1B21 - chain A; structure by X-ray diffraction, 2.00 A resolution.

[Chain A]
Protein: Protein (barnase)
Source organism: Bacillus amyloliquefaciens
Notes: EC 3.1.27.3
UniProt: P00648 (RNBR_BACAM); residues 1-110 here correspond to UniProt positions 48-157 (UniProt number = residue number + 47)
Sequence (110 residues; numbered 1 to 110; the number before each row is that of its first residue):
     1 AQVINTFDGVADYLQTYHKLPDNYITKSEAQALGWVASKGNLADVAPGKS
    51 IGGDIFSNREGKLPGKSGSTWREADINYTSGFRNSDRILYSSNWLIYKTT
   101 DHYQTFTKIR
Not modelled in the structure: 1
Construct notes: engineered mutation Ser-69 (Arg116 in P00648), Asn-93 (Asp140 in P00648)
Swiss-Prot annotation at these positions:
  - active site: Glu-73 (Proton acceptor), His-102 (Proton donor)

[In short]
From UniProt: active-site residues Glu-73 and His-102.
Chain A is Protein (barnase) (Bacillus amyloliquefaciens); the structure, Deletion of a buried salt bridge in
barnase, was determined by X-ray diffraction, deposited together with 1B20, 1B2X and 1B2Z.
